Entry 6ASO (X-ray diffraction, 2.71 A resolution); this record covers chains A and I of the 9 polymer chains in the assembly.

# Chain A
Protein: U4/U6 snRNA-associated-splicing factor PRP24
From: Saccharomyces cerevisiae
UniProtKB: P49960 (PRP24_YEAST); numbering as in UniProt (aligned over 28-444)
Amino-acid sequence (424 residues; numbered 27 to 450; the number before each row is that of its first residue):
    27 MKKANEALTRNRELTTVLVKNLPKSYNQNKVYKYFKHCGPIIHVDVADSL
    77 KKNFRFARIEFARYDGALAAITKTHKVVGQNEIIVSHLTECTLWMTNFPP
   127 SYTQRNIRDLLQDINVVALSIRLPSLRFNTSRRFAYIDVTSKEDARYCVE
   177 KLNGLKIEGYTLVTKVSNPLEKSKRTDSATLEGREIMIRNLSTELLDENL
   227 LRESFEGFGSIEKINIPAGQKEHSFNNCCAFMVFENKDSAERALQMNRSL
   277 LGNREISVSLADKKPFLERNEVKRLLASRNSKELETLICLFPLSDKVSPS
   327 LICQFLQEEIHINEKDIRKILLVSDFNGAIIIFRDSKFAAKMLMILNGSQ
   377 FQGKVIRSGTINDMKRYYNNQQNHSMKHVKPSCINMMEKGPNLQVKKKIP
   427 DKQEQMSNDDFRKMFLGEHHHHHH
Not modelled in the structure: 27-29, 399-450
Differences from the reference sequence: initiating methionine (27); expression tag (445-450)
Bound ions: Mg2+: Asp74 (shared with U74(I), A75(I) of chain I)
What the authors report for this chain:
  - mutagenesis - D361A/S362A/K363A/K367A/L369A/M370A/I371A/N373A: decreased binding to U6 snRNA-associated Sm-like protein LSm2
  - mutagenesis - D361A/S362A/K363A/K367A/L369A/M370A/I371A/N373A: decreased growth

# Chain I
Molecule: Saccharomyces cerevisiae strain HB_S_GIMBLETTROAD_9 chromosome XII sequence
Sequence (84 nucleotides; numbered 30 to 113; the number before each row is that of its first residue):
    30 GGUCAAUUUGAAACAAUACAGAGAUGAUCAGCGGUUCCCCUGCAUAAGGG
    80 UGAACCGUUUUACAAAGAGAUUUAUUUCGUUUUX
Not modelled in the structure: 30-32, 80, 99-108
Modified / non-standard residues: UBD (uridine 3',5'-bis(dihydrogen phosphate)) at position 113
Differences from the reference sequence: conflict G62 (A366024 in 1039023481), G79 (A366041 in 1039023481)
Bound ions: Mg2+ site 1: A40, A41; K+: G60, G86, U87; Mg2+ site 2: U74, A75 (shared with Asp74(A) of chain A)
Ligand contacts: Mn2+ (MN): C43, A44, U46

# Chain A / chain I interface
Contacting residue pairs (103; chain A residue first):
  Asn31(A) - G52(I)  hydrogen bond to the base
  Leu34(A) - G52(I)  base contact
  Thr35(A) - G52(I)  hydrogen bond to the base
  Arg38(A) - G50(I)  hydrogen bond to the base
  Arg38(A) - G52(I)  hydrogen bond to the base
  Trp120(A) - C48(I)  sugar contact
  Trp120(A) - A49(I)  stacking on the base
  Thr122(A) - A47(I)  hydrogen bond to the sugar
  Thr122(A) - C48(I)  sugar contact
  Asn123(A) - U46(I)  hydrogen bond to the base
  Asn123(A) - A47(I)  hydrogen bond to the sugar
  Arg148(A) - G50(I)  hydrogen bond to the base
  Pro150(A) - A51(I)  phosphate contact
  Ser151(A) - A51(I)  hydrogen bond to the phosphate
  Ser151(A) - A53(I)  base contact
  Arg153(A) - A53(I)  hydrogen bond to the base
  Arg153(A) - C58(I)  hydrogen bond to the base
  Phe154(A) - A53(I)  base contact
  Phe154(A) - U54(I)  stacking on the base
  Phe154(A) - U57(I)  hydrogen bond to the base
  Phe154(A) - C58(I)  sugar contact
  Ser157(A) - A47(I)  phosphate contact
  Arg158(A) - C48(I)  phosphate contact
  Arg158(A) - G50(I)  salt bridge to the phosphate
  Arg158(A) - A51(I)  salt bridge to the phosphate
  Arg158(A) - A53(I)  hydrogen bond to the sugar
  Arg159(A) - U46(I)  hydrogen bond to the base
  Arg159(A) - A47(I)  hydrogen bond to the sugar
  Arg159(A) - C48(I)  hydrogen bond to the phosphate
  Phe160(A) - C48(I)  phosphate contact
  Phe160(A) - A49(I)  sugar contact
  Phe160(A) - G50(I)  sugar contact
  Tyr162(A) - A49(I)  hydrogen bond to the base
  Tyr162(A) - G50(I)  stacking on the base
  Tyr186(A) - U46(I)  base contact
  Lys191(A) - A49(I)  base contact
  Ser193(A) - A49(I)  hydrogen bond to the base
  Asn194(A) - A49(I)  hydrogen bond to the base
  Pro195(A) - A49(I)  base contact
  Pro195(A) - G50(I)  base contact
  Pro195(A) - G52(I)  base contact
  Lys198(A) - A49(I)  base contact
  Ser199(A) - A49(I)  phosphate contact
  Lys200(A) - C48(I)  base contact
  Arg201(A) - A47(I)  salt bridge to the phosphate
  Arg201(A) - C48(I)  salt bridge to the phosphate
  Arg201(A) - A49(I)  salt bridge to the phosphate
  Thr202(A) - A45(I)  base contact
  Thr202(A) - A47(I)  base contact
  Thr202(A) - C48(I)  hydrogen bond to the base
  Asp203(A) - A44(I)  base contact
  Thr206(A) - C43(I)  base contact
  Thr206(A) - A44(I)  hydrogen bond to the base
  Glu211(A) - C43(I)  hydrogen bond to the base
  Glu211(A) - A44(I)  base contact
  Met213(A) - A42(I)  base contact
  Arg215(A) - A41(I)  base contact
  Arg215(A) - A91(I)  hydrogen bond to the base
  Asn216(A) - A40(I)  hydrogen bond to the base
  Asn216(A) - A91(I)  base contact
  Asn216(A) - C92(I)  hydrogen bond to the base
  Lys239(A) - A44(I)  hydrogen bond to the sugar
  Asn241(A) - C43(I)  base contact
  Asn241(A) - A44(I)  hydrogen bond to the sugar
  Pro243(A) - A41(I)  sugar contact
  Pro243(A) - C43(I)  sugar contact
  Gln246(A) - A41(I)  hydrogen bond to the sugar
  Phe251(A) - A40(I)  phosphate contact
  Phe251(A) - A41(I)  sugar contact
  Asn252(A) - G39(I)  hydrogen bond to the sugar
  Asn252(A) - A40(I)  hydrogen bond to the phosphate
  Asn253(A) - G39(I)  hydrogen bond to the sugar
  Asn253(A) - A40(I)  hydrogen bond to the phosphate
  Asn253(A) - A41(I)  base contact
  Cys254(A) - A41(I)  base contact
  Cys255(A) - A41(I)  base contact
  Phe257(A) - A42(I)  sugar contact
  Phe257(A) - C43(I)  stacking on the base
  Asn273(A) - A91(I)  hydrogen bond to the sugar
  Arg274(A) - C92(I)  sugar contact
  Ser283(A) - A91(I)  hydrogen bond to the base
  Ser283(A) - C92(I)  sugar contact
  Asp288(A) - A42(I)  hydrogen bond to the base
  Asp288(A) - G55(I)  hydrogen bond to the base
  Lys289(A) - G55(I)  hydrogen bond to the base
  Lys290(A) - A42(I)  hydrogen bond to the phosphate
  Lys290(A) - C43(I)  salt bridge to the phosphate
  Pro291(A) - U57(I)  base contact
  Phe292(A) - G55(I)  stacking on the base
  Phe292(A) - U57(I)  phosphate contact
  Leu293(A) - A42(I)  base contact
  Arg295(A) - U57(I)  sugar contact
  Arg295(A) - C58(I)  salt bridge to the phosphate
  Asn296(A) - U57(I)  sugar contact
  Lys299(A) - U57(I)  salt bridge to the phosphate
  Lys299(A) - C58(I)  salt bridge to the phosphate
  Ser304(A) - U36(I)  phosphate contact
  Asn306(A) - U36(I)  hydrogen bond to the phosphate
  Asn306(A) - U37(I)  hydrogen bond to the phosphate
  Asp321(A) - A51(I)  base contact
  Ser350(A) - C58(I)  base contact
  Tyr394(A) - A83(I)  phosphate contact
  Gln398(A) - A82(I)  sugar contact
Also at the interface, not in a pair above, chain A (71 interface residues in all): Ala30, Thr118, Val189, Val192, Ile242, Ala287, Arg305, Glu309, Lys322, Asp351
Also at the interface, not in a pair above, chain I (26 interface residues in all): A56

# Summary
The interface between chain A and chain I involves 71 residues on one side and 26 on the other; the contacts
include 40 hydrogen bonds, 9 salt bridges and 5 aromatic stacking contacts. Among the polar pairs are
Asn31(A)-G52(I), Thr35(A)-G52(I) and Arg38(A)-G50(I). The paper reports that
D361A/S362A/K363A/K367A/L369A/M370A/I371A/N373A of chain A reduce binding to U6 snRNA-associated Sm-like
protein LSm2; D361A/S362A/K363A/K367A/L369A/M370A/I371A/N373A of chain A reduce growth.
Here chain A is U4/U6 snRNA-associated-splicing factor PRP24 (Saccharomyces cerevisiae) and chain I is
Saccharomyces cerevisiae strain HB_S_GIMBLETTROAD_9 chromosome XII sequence. Entry 6ASO (Structure of yeast U6
snRNP with 3'-phosphate terminated U6 RNA) was determined by X-ray diffraction, deposited together with 5VSU.
